6QCK - chain A; structure by X-ray diffraction, 1.68 A resolution.

# Chain A
Molecule: 17-beta-hydroxysteroid dehydrogenase 14
Organism: Homo sapiens
Notes: EC 1.1.1.-
UniProt: Q9BPX1 (DHB14_HUMAN); numbering as in UniProt (aligned over 1-270)
Sequence (274 residues; numbered -1 to 272; the number before each row is that of its first residue; numbers below 1 keep their minus sign (Gly-1 is residue -1)):
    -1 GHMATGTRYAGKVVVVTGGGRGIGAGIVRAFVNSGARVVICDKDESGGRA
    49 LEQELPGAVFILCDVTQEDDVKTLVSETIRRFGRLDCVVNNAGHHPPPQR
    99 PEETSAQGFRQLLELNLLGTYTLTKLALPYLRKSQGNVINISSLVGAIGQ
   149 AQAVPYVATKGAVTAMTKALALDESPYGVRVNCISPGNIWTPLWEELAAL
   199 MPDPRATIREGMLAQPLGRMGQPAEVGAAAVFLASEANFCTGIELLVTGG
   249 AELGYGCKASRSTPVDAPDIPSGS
Unresolved in the structure: -1 to 3, 259-265, 269-272
Sequence notes: expression tag (-1 to 0, 271-272)
Cystine bridges: Cys255 forms a disulfide with the same residue of a neighbouring copy of this chain
Metal / ion sites: Na+: Glu50, Leu53, Ala56
Small-molecule neighbours:
  - beta-D-glucopyranose (BGC): Gly20, Trp188, Thr189, Pro190, Glu193, Pro221
  - HWK (2-[2-(1,3-benzodioxol-2-yl)ethyl]benzoic acid): His93, Pro96, Ser141, Val143, Gln148, Tyr154, Asn186, Leu191, Trp192, Leu195, Ala196, Met199, Thr205, Tyr253
  - NAD (nicotinamide-adenine-dinucleotide): Gly16, Gly18, Arg19, Gly20, Ile21, Gly22, Cys39, Asp40, Lys41, Asp42, Cys61, Asp62, Val63, Thr64, Asn89, Ala90, Gly91, Leu113, Ile139, Ser140, Ser141, Tyr154, Lys158, Pro184, Gly185, Asn186, Ile187, Thr189, Pro190, Leu191, Trp192
Swiss-Prot annotation at these positions:
  - active site: Tyr154 (Proton acceptor)
  - binding site (NAD(+)): Arg19, Ile21, Asp40, Lys41, Asp62, Val63, Asn89, Tyr154, Lys158, Ile187, Thr189, Leu191

# Summary
Bound to chain A: compound HWK, NAD and beta-D-glucopyranose. Glu50, Leu53 and Ala56 form the Na+ site.
UniProt lists active-site residue Tyr154 and 12 NAD+-binding residues.
Chain A is 17-beta-hydroxysteroid dehydrogenase 14 (Homo sapiens); the structure, 17beta-hydroxysteroid
dehydrogenase 14 variant T205 in complex with FB262, was determined by X-ray diffraction, deposited together
with 6HNO, 6G4L and 6FFB.
